PDB entry 9H9Q | electron microscopy, 3.60 A resolution | chains D and J of the 12 polymer chains in the assembly

# Chain D
Name: Spc98p
Organism: Candida albicans
UniProt: A0A1D8PS42 (A0A1D8PS42_CANAL); residue numbers follow UniProt; this construct covers 1-785
Chain sequence (810 residues; row label = number of the first residue in the row; numbers below 1 keep their minus sign (Met-24 is residue -24)):
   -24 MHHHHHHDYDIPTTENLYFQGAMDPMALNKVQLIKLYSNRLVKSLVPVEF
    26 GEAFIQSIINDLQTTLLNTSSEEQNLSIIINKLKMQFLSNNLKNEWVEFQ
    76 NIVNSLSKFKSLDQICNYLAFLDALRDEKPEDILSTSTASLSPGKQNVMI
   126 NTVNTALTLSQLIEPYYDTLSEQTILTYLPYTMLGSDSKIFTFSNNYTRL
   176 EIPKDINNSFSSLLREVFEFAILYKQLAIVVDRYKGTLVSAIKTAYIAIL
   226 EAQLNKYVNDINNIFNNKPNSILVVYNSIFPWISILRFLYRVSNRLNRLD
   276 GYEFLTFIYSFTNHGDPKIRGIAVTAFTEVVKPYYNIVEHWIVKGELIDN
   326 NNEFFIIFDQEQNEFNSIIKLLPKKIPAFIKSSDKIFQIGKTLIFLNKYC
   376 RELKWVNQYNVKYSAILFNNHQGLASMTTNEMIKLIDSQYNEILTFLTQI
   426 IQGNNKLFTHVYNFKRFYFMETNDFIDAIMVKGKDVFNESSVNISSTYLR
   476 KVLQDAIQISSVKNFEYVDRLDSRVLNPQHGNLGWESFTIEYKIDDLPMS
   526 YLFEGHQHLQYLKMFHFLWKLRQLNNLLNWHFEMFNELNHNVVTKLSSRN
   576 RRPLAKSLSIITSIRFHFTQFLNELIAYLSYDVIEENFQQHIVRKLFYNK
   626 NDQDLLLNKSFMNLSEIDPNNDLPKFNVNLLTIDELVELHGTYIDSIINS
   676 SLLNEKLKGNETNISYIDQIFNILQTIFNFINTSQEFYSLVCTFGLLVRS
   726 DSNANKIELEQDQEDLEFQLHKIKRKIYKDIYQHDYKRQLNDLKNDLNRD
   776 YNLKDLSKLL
Disordered / not traced: -24 to 131, 146-147, 682-686, 724-735
Sequence notes: initiating methionine (-24); expression tag (-23 to 0); conflict Val123 (Leu in A0A1D8PS42), Cys717 (Val in A0A1D8PS42)

# Chain J
Name: Spindle pole body component
Organism: Candida albicans
UniProt: Q59PZ2 (Q59PZ2_CANAL); residue numbers follow UniProt; this construct covers 1-871
Chain sequence (896 residues; each row starts with the number of its first residue; numbers below 1 keep their minus sign (Met-24 is residue -24)):
   -24 MHHHHHHDYDIPTTENLYFQGAMDPMNTFSSPPNVIREYNDSTYQSPLNS
    26 QFHQSPFLQTQSPDYVSLREEEDDNNDKNLDIMSSCIVDSVIYKSQKIAG
    76 PLLSQISNLNIQQALIIRELLFTLLGHEGHYIQYSKRYDPTSQISRIEGP
   126 DYKIAKNLDISLKVITKKLVKFGKFYSGLKSFIQVFDNNKFGKIVQKFCS
   176 EVRKFLSSYQQVLINVEHEFKFNKNFNLNMLDSLLHQEISNEMTHLYQIG
   226 IEISRITEERQKMSQAEIMGNFEPTTLANTSMNGINSEPNLYYGKFDCCK
   276 GGLLLQVIQERMVYYKGDPTSLDFLTQLFDIVSSDYIGMLNQWLLEGVIN
   326 DPFDEFMIREKRVPDSFMEIFQSKSEYYWNELFLIKIDGLLNQFQNSTIQ
   376 SKILNTGKYLNIFKRCTGLHNFESLKEKLTTITSLAAPDLELKIDEFYHR
   426 ANKMLMKLLFDGYNFPSVVNIFQRLFLFADSFQIDNFIDSTFSELKRGKL
   476 KISVSRLQKQYDDIFKEKIENKVGVRPSVYDVLKKNQKLSVTSESLYKVV
   526 EELMEKNSDYLISDNNLRGIFHRVASLRDDSRLTISSTADSATENVKDEP
   576 TITSVDLTIPLPFPLNLVLNQQLSYQYEIMFKLLINIKFISKYNSSNWQE
   626 MNYSKIWTNSHFNSSVKKWILRCRVLHSRICSFIHELENYIVHDVIEHNF
   676 EEIKNLIHTTATNLATSELGSDINDEGDNIFNGSLIRGTFNNNSIFDSKV
   726 HKHRTTTYVEGISTVEQLIQKFLDYSSTLLNDSLLTREESLRQLRKMLDF
   776 IFHFNNYIVQVKKVLVLLNHELFNEYSKEFPTKFEKPMDQESIDKRFANL
   826 SDTFLMQYEKFGENLVTFLATIKQVGERENQGLLELSNRLELCFPE
Disordered / not traced: -24 to 36, 46-53, 238-275, 530-572, 805-813, 870-871
Sequence notes: initiating methionine (-24); expression tag (-23 to 0)

# How chain D and chain J interact
Contacting residue pairs - 74 pairs, chain D then chain J:
  Tyr156(D) - Ser136(J)
  Tyr156(D) - Leu137(J)
  Tyr156(D) - Ile140(J)  hydrophobic
  Tyr156(D) - Asn204(J)
  Ser161(D) - Val139(J)
  Asp162(D) - Ile135(J)
  Asp162(D) - Ser136(J)
  Lys164(D) - Asp134(J)  salt bridge
  Lys164(D) - Ile135(J)
  Lys210(D) - Asp293(J)  salt bridge
  Gly211(D) - Tyr289(J)
  Thr212(D) - Tyr289(J)
  Leu213(D) - Tyr289(J)
  Val214(D) - Lys291(J)
  Ala216(D) - Lys291(J)
  Ala216(D) - Gly292(J)
  Thr219(D) - Tyr289(J)
  Thr219(D) - Asp293(J)
  Ala220(D) - Gly292(J)
  Ala223(D) - Asp293(J)
  Asn230(D) - Gln212(J)
  Asn234(D) - Gln212(J)  hydrogen bond
  Asn237(D) - Ser208(J)  hydrogen bond
  Asn241(D) - Met205(J)
  Asn311(D) - Asn707(J)
  His315(D) - Asn707(J)  hydrogen bond (side chain-backbone)
  His315(D) - Gly708(J)
  His315(D) - Ile711(J)
  Lys319(D) - Gly708(J)  hydrogen bond (side chain-backbone)
  Lys319(D) - Ser709(J)
  Gly320(D) - Asn718(J)
  Glu321(D) - Ile711(J)
  Glu321(D) - Asn716(J)  hydrogen bond
  Glu321(D) - Asn718(J)
  Leu322(D) - Asn716(J)
  Leu322(D) - Asn717(J)  hydrogen bond (backbone-side chain)
  Leu322(D) - Asn718(J)
  Ile323(D) - Ile711(J)  hydrophobic
  Ile323(D) - Asn716(J)
  Asp324(D) - Asn717(J)
  Asn325(D) - Lys291(J)
  Asn325(D) - Phe715(J)
  Asn325(D) - Asn717(J)
  Phe333(D) - Asn717(J)
  Phe333(D) - Asn718(J)
  Gln335(D) - Ile720(J)
  Gln335(D) - Lys724(J)
  Gln337(D) - Lys724(J)
  Phe340(D) - Phe721(J)  hydrophobic
  Ile343(D) - Phe721(J)  hydrophobic
  Ile369(D) - Asn718(J)
  Ile369(D) - Phe721(J)  hydrophobic
  Lys373(D) - Asn718(J)
  Lys373(D) - Phe721(J)
  Lys373(D) - Asp722(J)  salt bridge
  Tyr374(D) - Phe721(J)
  Arg376(D) - Asp722(J)  salt bridge
  Asn382(D) - Asp414(J)
  Asn382(D) - Leu417(J)
  Asn385(D) - Pro413(J)
  Val386(D) - Glu701(J)
  Ser389(D) - Ile705(J)
  Phe393(D) - Ile705(J)
  Phe393(D) - Gly708(J)
  Ser470(D) - Glu852(J)  hydrogen bond (side chain-backbone)
  Thr472(D) - Gly851(J)
  Thr472(D) - Glu852(J)
  Thr472(D) - Gln856(J)  hydrogen bond
  Tyr473(D) - Glu852(J)
  Asp520(D) - His726(J)  salt bridge
  Asp520(D) - Arg729(J)
  Asp521(D) - Arg729(J)
  Tyr526(D) - Val725(J)
  Tyr526(D) - His726(J)
Interface residues without a listed pair, chain D (56 interface residues in all): Thr152, Val233, Pro308, Asn338, Ile344, Leu378, Lys379, Asn468, Ser471, Lys476
Interface residues without a listed pair, chain J (52 interface residues in all): Leu84, Gln88, Asn200, Asn216, Val288, Tyr290, Pro294, Ser296, Asp420, Asp703, Asn704, Arg853, Glu854, Asn855, Leu859
The authors on this interface:
  - interface residues, chain J: Phe721(J)

# Summary
The interface between chain D and chain J involves 56 residues on one side and 52 on the other; the contacts
include 8 hydrogen bonds and 5 salt bridges. Polar pairs include Lys164(D)-Asp134(J), Lys210(D)-Asp293(J) and
Lys373(D)-Asp722(J). From the paper: the interface residue Phe721(J).
Chain D is Spc98p and chain J is Spindle pole body component, both from Candida albicans; the structure,
Candida albicans gamma-tubulin small complex within ring-like higher oligomer in complex with Spc72 CM1, was
determined by electron microscopy together with 9H9P and 9H9R from the same study.
